8VH3 - chains Z and E of the 6 polymer chains in the assembly; structure by electron microscopy, 3.90 A resolution.

Chain Z:
Name: CH505.CE2 SOSIP gp41
From: Human immunodeficiency virus 1
UniProt: M4M3Q1 (M4M3Q1_9HIV1); residues 518-664 here correspond to UniProt positions 495-641 (UniProt number = residue number - 23)
Amino-acid sequence (147 residues; row label = number of the first residue in the row):
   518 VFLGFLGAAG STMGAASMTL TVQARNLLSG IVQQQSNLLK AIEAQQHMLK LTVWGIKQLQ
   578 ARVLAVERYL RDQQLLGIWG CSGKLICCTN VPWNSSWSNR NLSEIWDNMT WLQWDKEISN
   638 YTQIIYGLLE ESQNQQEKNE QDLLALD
Disordered / not traced: 543-569
Sequence notes: conflict Met-535 (Ile512 in M4M3Q1), Asn-543 (Gln520 in M4M3Q1), Val-583 (Leu560 in M4M3Q1), Arg-588 (Lys565 in M4M3Q1), Ile-595 (Met572 in M4M3Q1), Cys-605 (Thr582 in M4M3Q1), Pro-609 (Tyr586 in M4M3Q1), Arg-617 (Lys594 in M4M3Q1), Asn-618 (Thr595 in M4M3Q1), Leu-619 (Tyr596 in M4M3Q1), Ser-620 (Gly597 in M4M3Q1), Glu-621 (Asp598 in M4M3Q1), Leu-629 (Met606 in M4M3Q1), Asp-632 (Glu609 in M4M3Q1), Lys-633 (Arg610 in M4M3Q1), Gln-640 (Glu617 in M4M3Q1), Gly-644 (Glu621 in M4M3Q1)
Cystine bridges: Cys-598/Cys-604

Chain E:
Name: CH505.CE2 SOSIP gp120
From: Human immunodeficiency virus 1
UniProt: M4M3Q1 (M4M3Q1_9HIV1); the construct lacks a stretch of the UniProt sequence and is renumbered around it, so the offset changes along the chain: 35-147 = UniProt 31-143; 157-309 = UniProt 144-296; 312-321 = UniProt 297-306; 322-359 = UniProt 308-345; 2 more segments
Amino-acid sequence (456 residues; each row starts with the number of its first residue; note: 18 numbers in that range are skipped by the numbering (no residue carries them; nothing is unmodelled there)):
    32 ENLWVTVYYG VPVWKEAKTT LFCASDAKAY EKEVHNVWAT HACVPTDPNP QEMVLKNVTE
    92 NFNMWKNDMV DQMHEDVISL WDQSLKPCVK LTPLCVTLNC TNATASNSSI IEGMKN
   157 CSFNITTELR DKREKKNALF YKLDIVQLDG NSSQYRLINC NTSVITQACP KVSFDPIPIH
   217 YCAPAGYAIL KCNNKTFTGT GPCNNVSTVQ CTHGIKPVVS TQLLLNGSLA EGEIIIRSEN
   277 ITKNVKTIIV HLNESVKIEC TRPNNKTRTS IRI
   312 GPGQAFYATG
  321A Q
   322 VIGDIREAYC NINESKWNET LQRVSKKLKE YFPHKNIT
   361 FQPSSGGDLE ITTHSFNCGG EFFYCNTSSL FNRTYMAN
   405 STETNSTRTI TIHCRIKQII NMWQEVGRAM YAPPIAGNIT CISNITGLLL TRCYGKNNTE
   465 CFRPGGGNMK DNWRSELYKY KVVKIEPLGV APTRCKRRVV
Disordered / not traced: 405-408
Sequence notes: expression tag (32-34); conflict Lys-279 (Asn266 in M4M3Q1), Cys-457 (Asp436 in M4M3Q1), Tyr-458 (Gly437 in M4M3Q1), Cys-465 (Thr444 in M4M3Q1), Lys-488 (Glu467 in M4M3Q1), Ile-489 (Val468 in M4M3Q1), Glu-490 (Lys469 in M4M3Q1), Arg-498 (Asn477 in M4M3Q1), Cys-499 (Ala478 in M4M3Q1), Lys-500 (Arg479 in M4M3Q1)
Cystine bridges: Cys-54/Cys-74, Cys-119/Cys-205, Cys-126/Cys-196, Cys-131/Cys-157, Cys-218/Cys-247, Cys-228/Cys-239, Cys-296/Cys-331, Cys-378/Cys-445, Cys-385/Cys-418, Cys-457/Cys-465

Interface between chain Z and chain E:
Residue-residue contacts - 7 pairs, chain Z then chain E:
  Glu-657(Z) / Arg-502(E)  salt bridge
  Gln-658(Z) / Thr-497(E)  hydrogen bond
  Gln-658(Z) / Cys-499(E)
  Leu-661(Z) / Cys-499(E)  hydrophobic
  Leu-661(Z) / Arg-502(E)
  Ala-662(Z) / Arg-498(E)
  Asp-664(Z) / Lys-500(E)  salt bridge
Interface residues without a listed pair, chain E (6 interface residues in all): Arg-501

In short:
5 residues of chain Z face 6 of chain E across their interface, with 1 hydrogen bond and 2 salt bridges. Polar
contacts include Glu-657(Z)/Arg-502(E), Asp-664(Z)/Lys-500(E) and Gln-658(Z)/Thr-497(E).
Here chain Z is CH505.CE2 SOSIP gp41 and chain E is CH505.CE2 SOSIP gp120, both from Human immunodeficiency
virus 1. Entry 8VH3 (CH505.M5.G458Y CE2 Design SOSIP) was determined by electron microscopy (same publication
as 8VGV, 8VGW and 8VH2).
